6ZYY - chains C and Y; structure by electron microscopy, 4.40 A resolution (low resolution: residue-level contacts below are approximate; hydrogen-bond / salt-bridge calls are withheld).

# Chain C
Protein: Dynein heavy chain, outer arm protein
Organism: Tetrahymena thermophila (strain SB210)
Reference sequence: Q22A67 (Q22A67_TETTS); residue numbers follow UniProt; this construct covers 1-4620
Chain sequence (4620 residues; numbered 1 to 4620; the number before each row is that of its first residue):
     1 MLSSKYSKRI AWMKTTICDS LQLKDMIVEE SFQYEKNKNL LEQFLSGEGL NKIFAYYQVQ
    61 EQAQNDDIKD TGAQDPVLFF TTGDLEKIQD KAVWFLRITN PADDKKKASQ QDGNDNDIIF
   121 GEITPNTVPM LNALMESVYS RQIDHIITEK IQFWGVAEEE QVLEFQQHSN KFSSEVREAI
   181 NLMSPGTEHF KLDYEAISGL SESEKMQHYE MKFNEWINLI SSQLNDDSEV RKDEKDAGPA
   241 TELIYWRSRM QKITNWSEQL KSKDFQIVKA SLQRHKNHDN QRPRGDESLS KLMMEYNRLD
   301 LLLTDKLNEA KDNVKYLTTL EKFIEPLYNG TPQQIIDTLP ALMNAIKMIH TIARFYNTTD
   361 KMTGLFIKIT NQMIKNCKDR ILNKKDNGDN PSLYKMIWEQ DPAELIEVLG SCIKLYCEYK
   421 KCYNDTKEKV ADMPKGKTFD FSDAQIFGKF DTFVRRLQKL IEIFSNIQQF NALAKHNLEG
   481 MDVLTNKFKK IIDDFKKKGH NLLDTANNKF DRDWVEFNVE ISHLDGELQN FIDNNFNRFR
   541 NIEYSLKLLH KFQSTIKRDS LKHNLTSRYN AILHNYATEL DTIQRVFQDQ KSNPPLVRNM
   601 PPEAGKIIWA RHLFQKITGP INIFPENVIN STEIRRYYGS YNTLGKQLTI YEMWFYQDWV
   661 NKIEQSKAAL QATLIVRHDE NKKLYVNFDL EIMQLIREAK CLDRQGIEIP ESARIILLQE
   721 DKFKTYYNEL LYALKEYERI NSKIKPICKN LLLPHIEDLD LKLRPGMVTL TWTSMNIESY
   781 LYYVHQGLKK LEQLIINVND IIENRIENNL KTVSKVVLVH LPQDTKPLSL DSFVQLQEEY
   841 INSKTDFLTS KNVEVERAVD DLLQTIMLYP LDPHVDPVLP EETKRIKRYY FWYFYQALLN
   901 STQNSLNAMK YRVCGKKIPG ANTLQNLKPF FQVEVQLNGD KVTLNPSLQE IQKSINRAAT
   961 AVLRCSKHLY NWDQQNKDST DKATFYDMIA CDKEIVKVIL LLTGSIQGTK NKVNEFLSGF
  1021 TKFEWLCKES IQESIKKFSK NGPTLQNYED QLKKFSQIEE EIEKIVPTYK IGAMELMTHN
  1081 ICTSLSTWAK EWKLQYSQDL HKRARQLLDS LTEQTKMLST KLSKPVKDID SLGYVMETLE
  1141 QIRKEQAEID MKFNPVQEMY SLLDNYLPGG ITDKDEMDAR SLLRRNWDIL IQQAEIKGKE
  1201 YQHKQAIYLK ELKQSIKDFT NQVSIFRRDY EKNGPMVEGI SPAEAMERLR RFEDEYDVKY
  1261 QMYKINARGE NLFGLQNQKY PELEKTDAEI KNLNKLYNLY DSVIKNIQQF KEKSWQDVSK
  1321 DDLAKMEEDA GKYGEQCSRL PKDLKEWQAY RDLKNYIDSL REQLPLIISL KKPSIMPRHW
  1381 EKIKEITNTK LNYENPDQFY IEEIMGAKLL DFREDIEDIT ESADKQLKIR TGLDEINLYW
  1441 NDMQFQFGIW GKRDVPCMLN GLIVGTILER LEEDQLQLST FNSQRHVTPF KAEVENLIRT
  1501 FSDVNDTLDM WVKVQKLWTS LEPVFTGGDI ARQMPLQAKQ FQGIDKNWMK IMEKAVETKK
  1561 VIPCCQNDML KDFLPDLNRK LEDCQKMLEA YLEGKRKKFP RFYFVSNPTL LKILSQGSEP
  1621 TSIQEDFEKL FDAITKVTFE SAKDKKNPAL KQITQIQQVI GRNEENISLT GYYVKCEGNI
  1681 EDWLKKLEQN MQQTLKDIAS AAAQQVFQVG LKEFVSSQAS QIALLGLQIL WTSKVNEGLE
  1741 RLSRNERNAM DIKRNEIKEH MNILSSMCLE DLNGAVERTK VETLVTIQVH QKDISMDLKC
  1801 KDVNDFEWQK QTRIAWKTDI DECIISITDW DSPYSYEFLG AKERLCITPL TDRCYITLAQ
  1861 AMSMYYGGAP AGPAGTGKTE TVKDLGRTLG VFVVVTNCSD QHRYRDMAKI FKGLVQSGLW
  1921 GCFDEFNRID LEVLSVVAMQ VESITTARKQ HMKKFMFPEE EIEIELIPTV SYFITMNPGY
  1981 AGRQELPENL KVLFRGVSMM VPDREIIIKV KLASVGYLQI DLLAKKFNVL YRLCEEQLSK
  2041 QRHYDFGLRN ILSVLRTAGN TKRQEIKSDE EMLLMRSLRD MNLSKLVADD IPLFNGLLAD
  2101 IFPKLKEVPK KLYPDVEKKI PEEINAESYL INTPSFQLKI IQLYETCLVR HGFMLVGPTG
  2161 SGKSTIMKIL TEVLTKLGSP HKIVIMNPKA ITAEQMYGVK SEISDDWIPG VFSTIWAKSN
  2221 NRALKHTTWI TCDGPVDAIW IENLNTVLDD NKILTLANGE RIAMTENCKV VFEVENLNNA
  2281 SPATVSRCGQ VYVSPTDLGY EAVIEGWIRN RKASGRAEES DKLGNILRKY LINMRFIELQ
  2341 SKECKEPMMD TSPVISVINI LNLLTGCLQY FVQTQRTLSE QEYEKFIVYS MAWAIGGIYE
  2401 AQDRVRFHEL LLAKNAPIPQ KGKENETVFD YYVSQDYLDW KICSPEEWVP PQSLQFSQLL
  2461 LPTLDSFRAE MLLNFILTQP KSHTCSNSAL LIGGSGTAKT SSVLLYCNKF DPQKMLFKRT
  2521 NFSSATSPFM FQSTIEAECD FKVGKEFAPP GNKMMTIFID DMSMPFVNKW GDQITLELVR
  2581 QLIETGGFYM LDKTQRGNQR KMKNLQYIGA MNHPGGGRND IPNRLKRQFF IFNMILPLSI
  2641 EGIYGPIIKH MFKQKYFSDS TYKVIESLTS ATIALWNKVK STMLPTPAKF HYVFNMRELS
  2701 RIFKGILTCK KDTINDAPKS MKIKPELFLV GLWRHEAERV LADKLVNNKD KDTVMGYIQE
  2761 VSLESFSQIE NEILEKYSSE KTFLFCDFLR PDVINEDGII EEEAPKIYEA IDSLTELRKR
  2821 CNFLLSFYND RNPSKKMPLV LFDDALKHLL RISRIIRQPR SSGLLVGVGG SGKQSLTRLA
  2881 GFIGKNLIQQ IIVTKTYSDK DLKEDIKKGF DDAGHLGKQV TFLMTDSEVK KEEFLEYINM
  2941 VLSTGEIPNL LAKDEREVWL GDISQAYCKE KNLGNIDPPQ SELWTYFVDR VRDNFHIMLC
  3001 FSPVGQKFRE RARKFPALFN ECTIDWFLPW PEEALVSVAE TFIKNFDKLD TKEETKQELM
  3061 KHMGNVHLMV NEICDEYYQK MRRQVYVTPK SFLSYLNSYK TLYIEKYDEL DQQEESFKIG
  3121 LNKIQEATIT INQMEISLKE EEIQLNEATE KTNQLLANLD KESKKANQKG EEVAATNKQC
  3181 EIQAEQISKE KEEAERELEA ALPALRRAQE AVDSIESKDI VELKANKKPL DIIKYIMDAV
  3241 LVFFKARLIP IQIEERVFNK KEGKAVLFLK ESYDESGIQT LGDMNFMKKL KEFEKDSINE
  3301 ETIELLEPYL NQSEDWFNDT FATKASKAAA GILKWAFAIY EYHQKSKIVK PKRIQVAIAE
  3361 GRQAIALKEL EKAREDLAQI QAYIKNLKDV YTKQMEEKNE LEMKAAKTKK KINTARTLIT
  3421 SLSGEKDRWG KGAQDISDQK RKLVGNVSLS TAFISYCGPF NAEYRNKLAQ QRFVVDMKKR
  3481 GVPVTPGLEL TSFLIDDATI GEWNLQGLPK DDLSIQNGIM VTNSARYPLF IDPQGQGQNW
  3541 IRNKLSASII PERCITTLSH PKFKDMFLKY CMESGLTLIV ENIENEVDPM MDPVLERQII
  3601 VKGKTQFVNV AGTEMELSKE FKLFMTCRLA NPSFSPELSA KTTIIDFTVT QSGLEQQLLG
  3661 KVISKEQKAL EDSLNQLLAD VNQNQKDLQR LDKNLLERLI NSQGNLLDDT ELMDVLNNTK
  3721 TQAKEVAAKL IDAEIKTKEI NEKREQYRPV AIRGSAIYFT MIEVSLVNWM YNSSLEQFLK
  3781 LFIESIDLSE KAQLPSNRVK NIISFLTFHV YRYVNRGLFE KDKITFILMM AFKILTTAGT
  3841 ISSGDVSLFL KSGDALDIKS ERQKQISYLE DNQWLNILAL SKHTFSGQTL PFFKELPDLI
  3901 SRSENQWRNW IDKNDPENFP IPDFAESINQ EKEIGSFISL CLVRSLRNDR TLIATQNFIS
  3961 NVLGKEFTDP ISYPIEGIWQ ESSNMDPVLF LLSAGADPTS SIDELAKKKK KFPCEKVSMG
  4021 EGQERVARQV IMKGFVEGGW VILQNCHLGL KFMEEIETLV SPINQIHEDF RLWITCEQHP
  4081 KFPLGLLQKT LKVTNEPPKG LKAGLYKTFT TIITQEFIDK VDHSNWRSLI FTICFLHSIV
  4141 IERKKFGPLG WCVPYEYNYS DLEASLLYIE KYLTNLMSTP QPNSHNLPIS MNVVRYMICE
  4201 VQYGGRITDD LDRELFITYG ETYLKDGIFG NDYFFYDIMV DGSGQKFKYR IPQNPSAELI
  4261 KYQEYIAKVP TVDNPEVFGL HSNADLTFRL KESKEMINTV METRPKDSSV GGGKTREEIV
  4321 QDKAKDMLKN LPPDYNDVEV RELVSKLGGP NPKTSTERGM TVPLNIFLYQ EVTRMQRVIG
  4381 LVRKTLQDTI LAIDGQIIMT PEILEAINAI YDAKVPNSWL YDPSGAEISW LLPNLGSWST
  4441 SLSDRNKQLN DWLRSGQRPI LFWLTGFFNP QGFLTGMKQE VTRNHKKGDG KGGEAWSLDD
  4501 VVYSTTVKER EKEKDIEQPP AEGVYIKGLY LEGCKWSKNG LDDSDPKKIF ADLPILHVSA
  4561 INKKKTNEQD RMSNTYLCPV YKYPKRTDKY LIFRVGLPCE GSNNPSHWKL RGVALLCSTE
Not modelled in the structure: 1-1310, 1330-1361, 3132-3416, 3548-3554, 3597-3616, 3853-3862, 3883-3890, 4236-4251, 4306-4315, 4488-4493, 4514-4519, 4564-4572
Ligand contacts:
  - ADP (adenosine-5'-diphosphate), molecule 1: L1845, C1846, T1848, T1851, P1873, A1874, G1875, T1876, G1877, K1878, T1879, E1880, D1924, I2007, L2048, R2049, L2052, R2056, D2249
  - ADP, molecule 2: L2459, L2460, L2461, T2463, G2494, S2495, G2496, T2497, A2498, K2499, T2500, S2501, I2643, Y2644, M2696, R2697, S2700
  - ADP, molecule 3: P2838, L2839, V2840, F2842, V2868, G2869, G2870, S2871, G2872, K2873, Q2874, S2875, W3030, T3088, P3089, K3090, L3093, E3637
  - ATP (adenosine-5'-triphosphate): Y2129, L2130, I2131, F2136, T2159, G2160, S2161, G2162, K2163, S2164, T2165, E2273, L2298, A2302, V2303, G2306, I2358, H2483, T2484, R2624, R2627

# Chain Y
Protein: Shulin
Organism: Tetrahymena thermophila (strain SB210)
Reference sequence: Q22YU3 (Q22YU3_TETTS); residues 1-1200 here = UniProt positions 1-1200
Chain sequence (1200 residues; numbered 1 to 1200; the number before each row is that of its first residue):
     1 MFNFFSSANI NQNIPKYSVN DFVFRLKKIE KIVVKEGLDG FLLINGVDSR ENTEYVKLTN
    61 WLFLGNSGLE IEENEYLNQI YSDMIVLIKK GTTHIFIDPE ALNSLQTLIY SIPNVDVFCP
   121 TEKQYEDKDE MELLKMAFFL RVMKPTKKVG ILLGQKDKGK INSIEKWPLI QSYGLEELGV
   181 GFFSMNHEVV DLTLRLNAVY KNYDKFFVSK LIYVVAKRLT GHFNSAAGQL GDMKMHKRNL
   241 ATESQLTEIF RDTYEIEEIS KWVQIRGVNA ALPKPRVLFG KNTSADCSKE PSVAPLKDLK
   301 YSETFHSFHA TFETFDLRTC LRAARTYFLA KGVKEERNLI TLNDDEGVPQ GYELNIDENQ
   361 QYKDQDFLAN LYLSIIIGFN EVMQLITKDY KNMTEEFIQD YIFQKVSKVY AGFQIPESEI
   421 TLDKIQIILK AYNSFGEEVK IDFKDTISFK LTPYFFMVRI EQKNIKSQIL NNTVLGSLVF
   481 AESFILQEGC YLLLTKEIPY FDLWNCQNDY SEKIEKMKKR ILWEPLGKQI SDELPKNRIF
   541 VQTGRKSNYG FDIPIMQASY YMHELGLRIE TQRLGWFILF FKEMKEIQIT QKMNHTWLIF
   601 KVDSNITFNS ISKDTIALEF TGDALEQSFF KIKNYFEENQ IKYEYQVDIP AIFQESQIAK
   661 KQILNQQSQG QKLITMNSIQ NEQFFISYIE SKQLMILNQM KDLKLSAYKN LYEQMQISQA
   721 ITPVENHIGV ILVNGSYCSG KRKFAENLIR FGSDNNLRLH LYKFDLNEMS ELTEKSYLSG
   781 LLKFASEKKI QNTDVIVASV PHFINTKILI DYFSKSEKIS NAFYIRTIAT KININNIYSN
   841 FNKNPVNNVF TYGVEGYSQF LLLDTYNNYD ADVNALNKTL SGVLPGAKIY KIMNNILNPA
   901 LAKDILTSIT FISEQNNLNR LKYSVQYDLL TSNGPSSVVF IPFKLPILRE KIRDLIYKKI
   961 LQNGNQTLVD TIEAEQKIAE FKELNKNSKD PLMIEIIKLK EKIEIQNAQT SDQAIKIDYV
  1021 KGILRYDSKL KEGLEEITIT PNYFIERTVK GVDAKEFTEE LNGVSFKNVK YTGITNSIIN
  1081 DMGFVFAGKN LNKEKLLELL YKLVKPLNKQ KLRQRKDLTE EEIVDIQFRN RGEGLENGEF
  1141 YDGQFWRNIQ GLILPHHPKK DEFIEEYLKQ EEVRINQINE QLQQEWETWK QVYDKIHLDK
Not modelled in the structure: 1-1110, 1177-1200

# Chain C / chain Y interface
Contacting residue pairs (20; chain C residue first):
  R2079(C) - Y1141(Y)
  L2083(C) - Y1141(Y)
  A2088(C) - Q1150(Y)
  A2088(C) - G1151(Y)
  D2089(C) - Q1150(Y)
  P2092(C) - F1140(Y)
  P2092(C) - I1149(Y)
  P2092(C) - Q1150(Y)
  N2095(C) - F1140(Y)
  E2107(C) - R1131(Y)
  V2108(C) - G1143(Y)
  P2109(C) - R1129(Y)
  P2109(C) - G1143(Y)
  K2110(C) - G1143(Y)
  P2134(C) - F1145(Y)
  L2138(C) - Q1144(Y)
  L2138(C) - F1145(Y)
  L2138(C) - R1147(Y)
  R4341(C) - Q1150(Y)
  M4360(C) - I1149(Y)
Interface residues without a listed pair, chain C (15 interface residues in all): I2091
Interface residues without a listed pair, chain Y (12 interface residues in all): I1153

# In short
Chain C and chain Y form an interface of 15 and 12 residues respectively. Bound to chain C: 3 copies of ADP
and ATP.
Chain C is Dynein heavy chain, outer arm protein and chain Y is Shulin, both from Tetrahymena thermophila
(strain SB210); the structure, Outer Dynein Arm-Shulin complex - Dyh3 motor region (Tetrahymena thermophila),
was determined by electron microscopy (same publication as 6ZYW and 6ZYX).
